7WSC - chains H and L of the 3 polymer chains in the assembly; structure by electron microscopy, 3.78 A resolution.

Chain H:
Molecule: 3500H
From: Homo sapiens
Chain sequence (127 residues; row label = number of the first residue in the row):
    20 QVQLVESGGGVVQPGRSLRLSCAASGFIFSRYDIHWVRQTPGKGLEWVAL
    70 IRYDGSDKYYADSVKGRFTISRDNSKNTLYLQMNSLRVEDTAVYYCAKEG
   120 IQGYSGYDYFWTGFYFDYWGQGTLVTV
Disulfide bonds: Cys41-Cys115

Chain L:
Molecule: 3500L
From: Homo sapiens
Chain sequence (108 residues; numbered 21 to 128; the number before each row is that of its first residue):
    21 VVMTQSPLSLPVTPGEPASISCRSSQSLLQSNGYNYLDWYLQKPGQSPQL
    71 LIYLGSNRASGVPDRFSGSGSGTDFTLKISRVEAEDVGIYYCMQALQTPL
   121 TFGGGTKV
Disulfide bonds: Cys42-Cys112

Interface between chain H and chain L:
Contacting residue pairs (37):
  Gly63(H) - Tyr111(L)
  Gly63(H) - Gly124(L)
  Leu64(H) - Gln62(L)
  Leu64(H) - Tyr111(L)  hydrophobic
  Leu64(H) - Phe122(L)
  Trp66(H) - Thr118(L)
  Trp66(H) - Pro119(L)  hydrophobic
  Trp66(H) - Leu120(L)
  Tyr78(H) - Thr118(L)
  Asp81(H) - Pro119(L)
  Tyr114(H) - Gln66(L)
  Tyr114(H) - Ser67(L)
  Tyr114(H) - Pro68(L)
  Tyr128(H) - Ser51(L)  hydrogen bond (side chain-backbone)
  Tyr128(H) - Asn52(L)  hydrogen bond (backbone-side chain)
  Phe129(H) - Asn52(L)
  Phe129(H) - Tyr54(L)  hydrophobic
  Trp130(H) - Asn52(L)
  Trp130(H) - Tyr56(L)
  Thr131(H) - Tyr73(L)
  Thr131(H) - Leu74(L)
  Phe133(H) - Asp58(L)
  Phe133(H) - Met113(L)
  Phe133(H) - Ala115(L)
  Phe133(H) - Leu120(L)  hydrophobic
  Tyr134(H) - Asp58(L)
  Tyr134(H) - Tyr60(L)
  Tyr134(H) - Leu70(L)  hydrophobic
  Tyr134(H) - Tyr73(L)  hydrophobic
  Phe135(H) - Tyr60(L)  hydrogen bond (backbone-side chain)
  Phe135(H) - Leu70(L)
  Phe135(H) - Met113(L)  hydrophobic
  Asp136(H) - Leu70(L)
  Trp138(H) - Tyr60(L)  hydrophobic
  Trp138(H) - Pro68(L)
  Gly139(H) - Ser67(L)  hydrogen bond (backbone-side chain)
  Gln140(H) - Ser67(L)  hydrogen bond
Also at the interface, not in a pair above, chain H (21 interface residues in all): Lys62, Leu69, Tyr79, Gly132
Also at the interface, not in a pair above, chain L (23 interface residues in all): Gln50, Gly123

Overview:
21 residues of chain H and 23 residues of chain L are in contact; the contacts include 5 hydrogen bonds. Polar
pairs include Tyr128(H)-Ser51(L), Tyr128(H)-Asn52(L) and Phe135(H)-Tyr60(L).
Chain H is 3500H and chain L is 3500L, both from Homo sapiens; the structure, Local structure of BD55-3500 and
omicron RBD complex, was determined by electron microscopy.
